Entry 7ETJ (electron microscopy, 4.00 A resolution); this record covers chains M and a of the 23 polymer chains in the assembly.

Chain M:
Protein: Capsid vertex component 1
From: Human cytomegalovirus
Reference sequence: A0A6C0PJD3 (A0A6C0PJD3_HCMV); residues 1-594 here = UniProt positions 1-594
Amino-acid sequence (594 residues; numbered 1 to 594; the number before each row is that of its first residue):
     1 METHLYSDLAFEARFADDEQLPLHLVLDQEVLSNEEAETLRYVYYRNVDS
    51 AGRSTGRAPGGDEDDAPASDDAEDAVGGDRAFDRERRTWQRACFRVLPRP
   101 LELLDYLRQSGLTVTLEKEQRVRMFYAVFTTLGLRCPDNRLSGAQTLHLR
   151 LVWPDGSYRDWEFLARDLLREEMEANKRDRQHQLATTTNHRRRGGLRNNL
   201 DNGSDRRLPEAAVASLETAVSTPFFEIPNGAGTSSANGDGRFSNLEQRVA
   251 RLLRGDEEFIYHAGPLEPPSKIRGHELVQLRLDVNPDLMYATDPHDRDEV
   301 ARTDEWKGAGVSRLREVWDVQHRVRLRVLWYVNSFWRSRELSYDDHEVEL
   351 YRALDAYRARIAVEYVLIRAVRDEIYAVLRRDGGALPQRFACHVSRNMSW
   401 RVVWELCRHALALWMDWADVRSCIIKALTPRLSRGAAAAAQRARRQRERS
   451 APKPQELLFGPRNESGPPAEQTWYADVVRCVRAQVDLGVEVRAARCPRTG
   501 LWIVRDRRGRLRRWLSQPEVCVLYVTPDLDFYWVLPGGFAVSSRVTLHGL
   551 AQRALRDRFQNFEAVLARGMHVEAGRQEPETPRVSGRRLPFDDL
Disordered / not traced: 177-296, 465-467, 592-594

Chain a:
Protein: Major capsid protein
From: Human cytomegalovirus
Reference sequence: A0A1U8QPG3 (A0A1U8QPG3_HCMV); residues 1-1370 here = UniProt positions 1-1370
Amino-acid sequence (1370 residues; numbered 1 to 1370; the number before each row is that of its first residue):
     1 MENWSALELLPKVGIPTDFLTHVKTSAGEEMFEALRIYYGDDPERYNIHF
    51 EAIFGTFCNRLEWVYFLTSGLAAAAHAIKFHDLNKLTTGKMLFHVQVPRV
   101 ASGAGLPTSRQTTIMVTKYSEKSPITIPFELSAACLTYLRETFEGTILDK
   151 ILNVEAMHTVLRALKNTADAMERGLIHSFLQTLLRKAPPYFVVQTLVENA
   201 TLARQALNRIQRSNILQSFKAKMLATLFLLNRTRDRDYVLKFLTRLAEAA
   251 TDSILDNPTTYTTSSGAKISGVMVSTANVMQIIMSLLSSHITKETVSAPA
   301 TYGNFVLSPENAVTAISYHSILADFNSYKAHLTSGQPHLPNDSLSQAGAH
   351 SLTPLSMDVIRLGEKTVIMENLRRVYKNTDTKDPLERNVDLTFFFPVGLY
   401 LPEDRGYTTVESKVKLNDTVRNALPTTAYLLNRDRAVQKIDFVDALKTLC
   451 HPVLHEPAPCLQTFTERGPPSEPAMQRLLECRFQQEPMGGAARRIPHFYR
   501 VRREVPRTVNEMKQDFVVTDFYKVGNITLYTELHPFFDFTHCQENSETVA
   551 LCTPRIVIGNLPDGLAPGPFHELRTWEIMEHMRLRPPPDYEETLRLFKTT
   601 VTSPNYPELCYLVDVLVHGNVDAFLLIRTFVARCIVNMFHTRQLLVFAHS
   651 YALVTLIAEHLADGALPPQLLFHYRNLVAVLRLVTRISALPGLNNGQLAE
   701 EPLSAYVNALHDHRLWPPFVTHLPRNMEGVQVVADRQPLNPANIEARHHG
   751 VSDVPRLGAMDADEPLFVDDYRATDDEWTLQKVFYLCLMPAMTNNRACGL
   801 GLNLKTLLVDLFYRPAFLLMPAATAVSTSGTTSKESTSGVTPEDSIAAQR
   851 QAVGEMLTELVEDVATDAHTPLLQACRELFLAVQFVGEHVKVLEVRAPLD
   901 HAQRQGLPDFISRQHVLYNGCCVVTAPKTLIEYSLPVPFHRFYSNPTICA
   951 ALSDDIKRYVTEFPHYHRHDGGFPLPTAFAHEYHNWLRSPFSRYSATCPN
  1001 VLHSVMTLAAMLYKISPVSLVLQTKAHIHPGFALTAVRTDTFEVDMLLYS
  1051 GKSCTSVIINNPIVTKEERDISTTYHVTQNINTVDMGLGYTSNTCVAYVN
  1101 RVRTDMGVRVQDLFRVFPMNVYRHDEVDRWIRHAAGVERPQLLDTETISM
  1151 LTFGSMSERNAAATVHGQKAACELILTPVTMDVNYFKIPNNPRGRASCML
  1201 AVDPYDTEAATKAIYDHREADAQTFAATHNPWASQAGCLSDVLYNTRHRE
  1251 RLGYNSKFYSPCAQYFNTEEIIAANKTLFKTIDEYLLRAKDCIRGDTDTQ
  1301 YVCVEGTEQLIENPCRLTQEALPILSTTTLALMETKLKGGAGAFATSETH
  1351 FGNYVVGEIIPLQQSMLFNS
Disordered / not traced: 1-54, 137-158, 823-841
Cystine bridges: Cys481-Cys542

Chain M / chain a interface:
Pairs across the interface (45; chain M residue first):
  Ser33(M) with Asp909(a), hydrogen bond
  Asn34(M) with Arg904(a); Pro908(a); Asp909(a), hydrogen bond (backbone-side chain)
  Glu35(M) with Asp909(a), hydrogen bond (backbone-side chain)
  Glu38(M) with Arg1123(a), salt bridge
  Arg99(M) with Arg1123(a)
  Pro100(M) with Arg1123(a); His1124(a)
  Arg121(M) with Glu700(a), salt bridge
  Arg123(M) with Glu728(a)
  Phe125(M) with His901(a); Arg904(a)
  Tyr126(M) with Arg904(a); Asp909(a)
  His322(M) with Gln737(a), hydrogen bond (backbone-side chain)
  Arg479(M) with Arg482(a)
  Val481(M) with Val501(a); Arg503(a)
  Arg482(M) with Phe498(a); Val501(a); Thr977(a)
  Gln484(M) with Arg482(a), hydrogen bond
  Asp486(M) with Asn545(a); Ser546(a), hydrogen bond (side chain-backbone)
  Gly488(M) with Asn545(a)
  Arg507(M) with Glu547(a), salt bridge
  Arg510(M) with Ser471(a); Pro473(a)
  Arg512(M) with Ser546(a), hydrogen bond
  Trp514(M) with Ser546(a)
  Gly586(M) with Arg1123(a)
  Arg587(M) with Glu456(a), salt bridge; Gln905(a); Met1119(a); Asn1120(a); Val1121(a), hydrogen bond (backbone-backbone)
  Arg588(M) with Met1119(a); Asn1120(a), hydrogen bond; Arg1251(a); Leu1252(a); Gly1253(a)
  Leu589(M) with Met1119(a); Pro1140(a), hydrophobic; Leu1142(a), hydrophobic
Also at the interface, not in a pair above, chain M (31 interface residues in all): Glu30, Arg323, Arg325, Val489, Glu519, Phe591
Also at the interface, not in a pair above, chain a (35 interface residues in all): Gln484, Asn740, Pro898, Pro1118, Tyr1122, Asp1125

Overview:
The interface between chain M and chain a involves 31 residues on one side and 35 on the other; the contacts
include 9 hydrogen bonds and 4 salt bridges. Polar contacts include Glu38(M)-Arg1123(a), Arg121(M)-Glu700(a)
and Arg507(M)-Glu547(a).
Here chain M is Capsid vertex component 1 and chain a is Major capsid protein, both from Human
cytomegalovirus. Entry 7ETJ (C5 portal vertex in the partially-enveloped virion capsid) was determined by
electron microscopy together with 7ET2, 7ET3, 7ETM and 7ETO from the same study.
